PDB entry 7B6R | electron microscopy, 5.80 A resolution (low resolution: residue-level contacts below are approximate; hydrogen-bond / salt-bridge calls are withheld) | chains C and F of the 10 polymer chains in the assembly

[Chain C]
Molecule: Trafficking protein particle complex subunit
Source organism: Drosophila melanogaster
Reference sequence: Q9VSY8 (Q9VSY8_DROME); numbering as in UniProt (aligned over 1-178)
Amino-acid sequence (178 residues; row label = number of the first residue in the row):
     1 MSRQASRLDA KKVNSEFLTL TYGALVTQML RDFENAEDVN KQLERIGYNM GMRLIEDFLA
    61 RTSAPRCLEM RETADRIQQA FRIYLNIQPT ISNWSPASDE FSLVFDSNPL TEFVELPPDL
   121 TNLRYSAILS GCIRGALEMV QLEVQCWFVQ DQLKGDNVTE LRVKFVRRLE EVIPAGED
Unresolved in the structure: 1-9, 175-178

[Chain F]
Molecule: Trafficking protein particle complex subunit
Source organism: Drosophila melanogaster
Reference sequence: Q9VLI9 (Q9VLI9_DROME); residue numbers follow UniProt; this construct covers 1-219
Amino-acid sequence (219 residues; numbered 1 to 219; the number before each row is that of its first residue):
     1 MIIYGVYIVS KSGGLIFNLD NNVPRIEHEK TFTYPLDLVL DYDSKKVSVS FNRKDGINVG
    61 HVLVAVNGMP VNGVTLDDGR DVRTTLDAPE NYPINLKFSR PKMTTNEKIF LASMFYPLFA
   121 IASQLSPEPK SSGIEILEAD TFTLHCFQTL TGIKFIIISE TGLNGIDLLL RKVYELYSDY
   181 VLKNPFYSLE MPIRCELFDN KLQELLAQVE KTGISNIDK

[Interface between chain C and chain F]
Contacting residue pairs (15):
  Cys67(C) - Phe51(F)
  Leu68(C) - Phe51(F)
  Leu68(C) - Asn52(F)
  Glu69(C) - Phe51(F)
  Glu69(C) - Asn52(F)
  Glu69(C) - Arg53(F)
  Glu69(C) - Lys54(F)
  Met70(C) - Phe51(F)
  Met70(C) - Asn52(F)
  Ala97(C) - Leu36(F)
  Ala97(C) - Asp37(F)
  Ser98(C) - Asp37(F)
  Phe165(C) - Phe51(F)
  Arg168(C) - Ser50(F)
  Arg168(C) - Phe51(F)
Interface residues without a listed pair, chain C (9 interface residues in all): Thr73
Interface residues without a listed pair, chain F (10 interface residues in all): Pro35, Val39, Val59

[In short]
9 residues of chain C face 10 of chain F across their interface.
Chain C is Trafficking protein particle complex subunit and chain F is Trafficking protein particle complex
subunit, both from Drosophila melanogaster; the structure, Drosophila melanogaster TRAPPIII partial complex:
core plus C8 and C11 attached region, was determined by electron microscopy, deposited together with 7B6D,
7B6E, 7B6H and 7B70.
